Entry 8JAN (electron microscopy, 3.30 A resolution); this record covers chains g and D of the 30 polymer chains in the assembly.

# Chain g
Protein: BplB
Source organism: Escherichia phage P1
UniProt: Q71TM5 (Q71TM5_BPP1); residue numbers follow UniProt; this construct covers 1-169
Sequence (169 residues; numbered 1 to 169; the number before each row is that of its first residue):
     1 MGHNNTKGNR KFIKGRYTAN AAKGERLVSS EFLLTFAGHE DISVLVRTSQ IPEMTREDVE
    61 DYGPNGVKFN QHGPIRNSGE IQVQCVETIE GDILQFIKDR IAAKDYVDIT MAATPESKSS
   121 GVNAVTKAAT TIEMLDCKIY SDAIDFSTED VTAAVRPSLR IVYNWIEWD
Not modelled in the structure: 1-10

# Chain D
Protein: Gp24
Source organism: Escherichia phage P1
UniProt: Q71T90 (Q71T90_BPP1); numbering as in UniProt (aligned over 1-261)
Sequence (261 residues; each row starts with the number of its first residue):
     1 MILNNQEWLL AIFKKKGLTP TGKLEFATID GIDSALAQAL NEAFDSQVVS FNDRINQSFR
    61 EFLKRTPRDR ITLGTFSDVK EWLSSFEADR AGRKDTASAG PVNKLAMPLV NLSRSPAFSI
   121 YEGELCRDNY DEGHVTNEND EIEALVSTIP FSLEYSLWIA SDEKESLGMV TTALAFWLRM
   181 YASLGQASFT HIANVGGYEI PVTCYIEGQK SIAFQDLTTG TADNRLFAVG LNLTVVAELP
   241 ILAYMQQTTG TITVKAKILE E
Not modelled in the structure: 261

# How chain g and chain D interact
Pairs across the interface (34; chain g residue first):
  Lys11(g) with Asn194(D)
  Phe12(g) with Gly197(D)
  Ile13(g) with Glu138(D); Gly197(D); Glu199(D)
  Lys14(g) with Asn137(D); Glu138(D); Gly197(D), hydrogen bond (backbone-backbone); Tyr198(D)
  Gly15(g) with Thr136(D); Tyr198(D)
  Arg16(g) with Thr136(D), hydrogen bond (backbone-side chain)
  Tyr17(g) with Glu199(D); Ile200(D); Pro201(D)
  Thr18(g) with Gly133(D); His134(D), hydrogen bond (backbone-backbone)
  Asn20(g) with Glu132(D), hydrogen bond (side chain-backbone); Gly133(D)
  Ala21(g) with Glu132(D)
  Lys23(g) with Glu132(D), salt bridge
  Gly24(g) with Tyr205(D)
  Glu25(g) with Ala182(D); Gly185(D); Tyr205(D)
  Arg26(g) with Leu125(D)
  Val28(g) with Ala182(D), hydrophobic
  Glu31(g) with Ala182(D), hydrogen bond (side chain-backbone); Ser183(D), hydrogen bond (side chain-backbone); Lys210(D), salt bridge
  Thr114(g) with Ser183(D)
  Pro115(g) with Ser183(D)
  Glu116(g) with Leu184(D)
  Lys118(g) with Tyr181(D)
Other interface residues (no listed pair), chain g (23 interface residues in all): Ala19, Ser30, Ser117
Other interface residues (no listed pair), chain D (27 interface residues in all): Cys126, Asp131, Val135, Val146, Arg179, Ser188, Glu238

# In short
23 residues of chain g and 27 residues of chain D are in contact, with 6 hydrogen bonds and 2 salt bridges.
Polar contacts include Lys23(g)-Glu132(D), Glu31(g)-Lys210(D) and Arg16(g)-Thr136(D).
Here chain g is BplB and chain D is Gp24, both from Escherichia phage P1. Entry 8JAN (In situ structures of
the ultra-long extended tail of Myoviridae phage P1) was determined by electron microscopy (same publication
as 8JAJ).
